2W0C - chains A and I of the 16 polymer chains in the assembly; structure by X-ray diffraction, 7.00 A resolution (low resolution: residue-level contacts below are approximate; hydrogen-bond / salt-bridge calls are withheld).

# Chain A (and I)
Molecule: Major capsid protein P2
From: Pseudoalteromonas phage PM2
Notes: chain I of this document is another copy of the same molecule, construct and numbering; everything in this record applies to it too
UniProtKB: P15794 (CAPSD_BPPM2); residue numbers follow UniProt; this construct covers 1-269
Chain sequence (269 residues; numbered 1 to 269; the number before each row is that of its first residue):
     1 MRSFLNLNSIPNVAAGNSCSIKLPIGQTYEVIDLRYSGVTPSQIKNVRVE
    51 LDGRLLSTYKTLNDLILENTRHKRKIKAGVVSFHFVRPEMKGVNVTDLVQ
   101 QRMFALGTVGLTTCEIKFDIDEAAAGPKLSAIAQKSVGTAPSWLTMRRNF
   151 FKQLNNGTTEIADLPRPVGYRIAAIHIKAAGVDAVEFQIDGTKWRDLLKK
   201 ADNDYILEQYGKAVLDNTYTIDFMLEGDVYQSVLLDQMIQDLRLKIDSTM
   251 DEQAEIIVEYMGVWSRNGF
Bound ions: Ca2+: Met103, Ala105, Pro141, Trp143

# Interface between chain A and chain I
Contacting residue pairs (4; chain A residue first):
  Asn155(A) - Asp163(I)
  Asn156(A) - Phe151(I)
  Gly191(A) - Asn267(I)
  Lys193(A) - Arg54(I)
Other interface residues (no listed pair), chain A (6 interface residues in all): Glu186, Gln188
Other interface residues (no listed pair), chain I (6 interface residues in all): Lys152, Arg266

# In short
The chain A/chain I interface involves 6 residues from each chain. Met103(A), Ala105(A), Pro141(A) and
Trp143(A) coordinate Ca2+.
Both chains are Major capsid protein P2 (Pseudoalteromonas phage PM2). Entry 2W0C (X-ray structure of the
entire lipid-containing bacteriophage PM2) was determined by X-ray diffraction together with 2VVD, 2VVE and
2VVF from the same study.
